9DWM - chains A and B of the 12 polymer chains in the assembly; structure by electron microscopy, 4.20 A resolution (low resolution: residue-level contacts below are approximate; hydrogen-bond / salt-bridge calls are withheld).

# Chain A
Name: Histone H3.2
Source organism: Homo sapiens
UniProtKB: Q71DI3 (H32_HUMAN); residues 1-135 here correspond to UniProt positions 2-136 (UniProt number = residue number + 1)
Amino-acid sequence (135 residues; numbered 1 to 135; the number before each row is that of its first residue):
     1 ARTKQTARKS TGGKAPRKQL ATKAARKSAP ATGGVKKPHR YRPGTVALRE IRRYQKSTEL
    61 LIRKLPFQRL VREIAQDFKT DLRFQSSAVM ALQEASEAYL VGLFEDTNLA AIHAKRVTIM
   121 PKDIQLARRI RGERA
Not modelled in the structure: 1-37, 135
Differences from the reference sequence: engineered mutation A110 (Cys111 in Q71DI3)
UniProt features mapped onto this chain:
  - modified residue: R2 (Asymmetric dimethylarginine), T3 (Phosphothreonine), K4 (Allysine), Q5 (5-glutamyl dopamine), T6 (Phosphothreonine), R8 (Citrulline), K9 (N6,N6,N6-trimethyllysine), S10 (ADP-ribosylserine), T11 (Phosphothreonine), K14 (N6-(2-hydroxyisobutyryl)lysine), R17 (Asymmetric dimethylarginine), K18 (N6-(2-hydroxyisobutyryl)lysine), K23 (N6-(2-hydroxyisobutyryl)lysine), R26 (Citrulline), K27 (N6,N6,N6-trimethyllysine), S28 (ADP-ribosylserine), K36 (N6,N6,N6-trimethyllysine), K37 (N6-methyllysine), Y41 (Phosphotyrosine), K56 (N6,N6,N6-trimethyllysine) and 8 more in UniProt
  - lipidation: K18 (N6-decanoyllysine)

# Chain B
Name: Histone H4
Source organism: Homo sapiens
UniProtKB: P62805 (H4_HUMAN); residues 1-102 here correspond to UniProt positions 2-103 (UniProt number = residue number + 1)
Amino-acid sequence (102 residues; row label = number of the first residue in the row):
     1 SGRGKGGKGL GKGGAKRHRK VLRDNIQGIT KPAIRRLARR GGVKRISGLI YEETRGVLKV
    61 FLENVIRDAV TYTEHAKRKT VTAMDVVYAL KRQGRTLYGF GG
Not modelled in the structure: 1-23, 102
UniProt features mapped onto this chain:
  - DNA-binding region: K16 to K20
  - modified residue: S1 (N-acetylserine), R3 (Asymmetric dimethylarginine), K5 (N6-(2-hydroxyisobutyryl)lysine), K8 (N6-(2-hydroxyisobutyryl)lysine), K12 (N6-(2-hydroxyisobutyryl)lysine), K16 (N6-(2-hydroxyisobutyryl)lysine), K20 (N6,N6,N6-trimethyllysine), K31 (N6-(2-hydroxyisobutyryl)lysine), K44 (N6-(2-hydroxyisobutyryl)lysine), S47 (Phosphoserine), Y51 (Phosphotyrosine), K59 (N6-(2-hydroxyisobutyryl)lysine), K77 (N6-(2-hydroxyisobutyryl)lysine), K79 (N6-(2-hydroxyisobutyryl)lysine), T80 (Phosphothreonine), Y88 (Phosphotyrosine), K91 (N6-(2-hydroxyisobutyryl)lysine)
  - cross-link (Glycyl lysine isopeptide (Lys-Gly)): K12 (interchain with G-Cter in SUMO2), K20 (interchain with G-Cter in SUMO2), K31 (interchain with G-Cter in SUMO2), K59 (interchain with G-Cter in SUMO2), K79 (interchain with G-Cter in SUMO2), K91 (interchain with G-Cter in SUMO2)

# How chain A and chain B interact
Pairs across the interface (13):
  L82(A) with K79(B)
  R83(A) with K79(B); T80(B); V81(B)
  Q85(A) with V81(B)
  A88(A) with A83(B)
  A91(A) with F100(B)
  E105(A) with G41(B)
  N108(A) with G42(B)
  V117(A) with R45(B)
  T118(A) with R45(B)
  I119(A) with R45(B); S47(B)
Other interface residues (no listed pair), chain A (13 interface residues in all): Y54, F84, P121
Other interface residues (no listed pair), chain B (15 interface residues in all): R40, V43, K44, I46, L49, T82

# In short
13 residues of chain A face 15 of chain B across their interface. Curated annotation (UniProt) lists a
DNA-binding region on chain B.
Here chain A is Histone H3.2 and chain B is Histone H4, both from Homo sapiens. Entry 9DWM (DNA polymerase
Beta bound to a nucleosome containing a 1-nt gap at SHL-5.5) was determined by electron microscopy.
